6M6C - chains C and T of the 8 polymer chains in the assembly; structure by electron microscopy, 3.10 A resolution.

Chain C:
Name: DNA-directed RNA polymerase subunit beta
Source organism: Thermus thermophilus (strain HB8 / ATCC 27634 / DSM 579)
Notes: EC 2.7.7.6
Reference sequence: Q8RQE9 (RPOB_THET8); residues 1-1119 here = UniProt positions 1-1119
Sequence (1119 residues; numbered 1 to 1119; the number before each row is that of its first residue):
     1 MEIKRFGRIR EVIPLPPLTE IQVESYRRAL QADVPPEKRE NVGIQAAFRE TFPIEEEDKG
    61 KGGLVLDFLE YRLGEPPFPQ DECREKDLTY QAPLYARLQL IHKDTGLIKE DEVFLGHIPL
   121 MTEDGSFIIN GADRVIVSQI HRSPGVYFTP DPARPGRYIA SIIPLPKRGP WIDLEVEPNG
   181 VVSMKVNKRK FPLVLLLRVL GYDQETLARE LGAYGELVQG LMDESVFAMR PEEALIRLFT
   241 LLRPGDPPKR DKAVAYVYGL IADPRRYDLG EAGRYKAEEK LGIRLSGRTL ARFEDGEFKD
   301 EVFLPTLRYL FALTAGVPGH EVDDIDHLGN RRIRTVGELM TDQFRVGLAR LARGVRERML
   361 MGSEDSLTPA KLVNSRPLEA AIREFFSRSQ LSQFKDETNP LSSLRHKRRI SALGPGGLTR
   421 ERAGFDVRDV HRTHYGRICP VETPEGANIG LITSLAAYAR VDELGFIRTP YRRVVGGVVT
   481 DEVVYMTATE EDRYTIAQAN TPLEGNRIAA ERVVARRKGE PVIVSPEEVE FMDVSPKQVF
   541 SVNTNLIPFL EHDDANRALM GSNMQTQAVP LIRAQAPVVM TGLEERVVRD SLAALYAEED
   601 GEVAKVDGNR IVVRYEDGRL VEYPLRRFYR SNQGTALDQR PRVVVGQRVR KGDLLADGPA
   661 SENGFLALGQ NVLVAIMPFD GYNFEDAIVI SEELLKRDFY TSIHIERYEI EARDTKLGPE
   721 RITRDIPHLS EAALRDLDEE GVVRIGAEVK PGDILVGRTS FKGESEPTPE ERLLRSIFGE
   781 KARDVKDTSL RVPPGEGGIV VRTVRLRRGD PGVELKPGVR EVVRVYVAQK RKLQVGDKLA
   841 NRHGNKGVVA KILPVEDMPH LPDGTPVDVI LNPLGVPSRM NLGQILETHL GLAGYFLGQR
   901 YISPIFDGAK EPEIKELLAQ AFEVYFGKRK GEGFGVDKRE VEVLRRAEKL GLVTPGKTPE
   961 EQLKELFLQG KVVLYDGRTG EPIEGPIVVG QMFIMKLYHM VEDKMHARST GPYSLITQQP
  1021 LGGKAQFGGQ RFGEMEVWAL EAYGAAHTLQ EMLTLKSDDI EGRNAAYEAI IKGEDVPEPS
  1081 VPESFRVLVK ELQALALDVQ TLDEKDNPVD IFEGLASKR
Unresolved in the structure: 57-63, 1119

Chain T:
Molecule: template strand DNA
Sequence (63 nucleotides; row label = number of the first residue in the row):
     1 GGGTATTCGC CGTGTACCTC TCCTAGCCCA ACCATATGGA TTATTAAGCA AAGCTTCTTT
    61 TCG
Unresolved in the structure: 30-63

Interface between chain C and chain T:
Contacting residue pairs (12):
  Asn130(C) with DC22(T), phosphate contact
  Arg376(C) with DG26(T), phosphate contact
  Arg388(C) with DC22(T), phosphate contact; DC23(T), salt bridge to the phosphate
  Glu421(C) with DT13(T), base contact
  Gly1023(C) with DC18(T), phosphate contact
  Lys1024(C) with DC18(T), hydrogen bond to the phosphate
  Gln1030(C) with DC17(T), sugar contact
  Arg1031(C) with DA16(T), salt bridge to the phosphate; DC17(T), hydrogen bond to the phosphate
  Gly1033(C) with DA16(T), phosphate contact
  Met1035(C) with DT15(T), sugar contact
Also at the interface, not in a pair above, chain C (14 interface residues in all): Arg134, Arg358, Ser387, Phe394
Also at the interface, not in a pair above, chain T (11 interface residues in all): DC20, DT21, DC27

Overview:
14 residues of chain C face 11 of chain T across their interface, with 2 hydrogen bonds and 2 salt bridges.
Polar contacts include Lys1024(C)-DC18(T), Arg1031(C)-DC17(T) and Arg388(C)-DC23(T).
Chain C is DNA-directed RNA polymerase subunit beta (Thermus thermophilus (strain HB8 / ATCC 27634 / DSM 579))
and chain T is template strand DNA; the structure, CryoEM structure of Thermus thermophilus RNA polymerase
elongation complex, was determined by electron microscopy together with 6M6A and 6M6B from the same study.
